PDB entry 1VQK | X-ray diffraction, 2.30 A resolution | chains 0 and M of the 32 polymer chains in the assembly

[Chain 0]
Molecule: 23S ribosomal RNA
From: Haloarcula marismortui
Sequence (2922 nucleotides; numbered 2 to 2923; the number before each row is that of its first residue):
     2 UUGGCUACUAUGCCAGCUGGUGGAUUGCUCGGCUCAGGCGCUGAUGAAGG
    52 ACGUGCCAAGCUGCGAUAAGCCAUGGGGAGCCGCACGGAGGCGAAGAACC
   102 AUGGAUUUCCGAAUGAGAAUCUCUCUAACAAUUGCUUCGCGCAAUGAGGA
   152 ACCCCGAGAACUGAAACAUCUCAGUAUCGGGAGGAACAGAAAACGCAAUG
   202 UGAUGUCGUUAGUAACCGCGAGUGAACGCGAUACAGCCCAAACCGAAGCC
   252 CUCACGGGCAAUGUGGUGUCAGGGCUACCUCUCAUCAGCCGACCGUCUCG
   302 ACGAAGUCUCUUGGAACAGAGCGUGAUACAGGGUGACAACCCCGUACUCG
   352 AGACCAGUACGACGUGCGGUAGUGCCAGAGUAGCGGGGGUUGGAUAUCCC
   402 UCGCGAAUAACGCAGGCAUCGACUGCGAAGGCUAAACACAACCUGAGACC
   452 GAUAGUGAACAAGUAGUGUGAACGAACGCUGCAAAGUACCCUCAGAAGGG
   502 AGGCGAAAUAGAGCAUGAAAUCAGUUGGCGAUCGAGCGACAGGGCAUACA
   552 AGGUCCCUCGACGAAUGACCGACGCGCGAGCGUCCAGUAAGACUCACGGG
   602 AAGCCGAUGUUCUGUCGUACGUUUUGAAAAACGAGCCAGGGAGUGUGUCU
   652 GCAUGGCAAGUCUAACCGGAGUAUCCGGGGAGGCACAGGGAAACCGACAU
   702 GGCCGCAGGGCUUUGCCCGAGGGCCGCCGUCUUCAAGGGCGGGGAGCCAU
   752 GUGGACACGACCCGAAUCCGGACGAUCUACGCAUGGACAAGAUGAAGCGU
   802 GCCGAAAGGCACGUGGAAGUCUGUUAGAGUUGGUGUCCUACAAUACCCUC
   852 UCGUGAUCUAUGUGUAGGGGUGAAAGGCCCAUCGAGUCCGGCAACAGCUG
   902 GUUCCAAUCGAAACAUGUCGAAGCAUGACCUCCGCCGAGGUAGUCUGUGA
   952 GGUAGAGCGACCGAUUGGUGUGUCCGCCUCCGAGAGGAGUCGGCACACCU
  1002 GUCAAACUCCAAACUUACAGACGCCGUUUGACGCGGGGAUUCCGGUGCGC
  1052 GGGGUAAGCCUGUGUACCAGGAGGGGAACAACCCAGAGAUAGGUUAAGGU
  1102 CCCCAAGUGUGGAUUAAGUGUAAUCCUCUGAAGGUGGUCUCGAGCCCUAG
  1152 ACAGCCGGGAGGUGAGCUUAGAAGCAGCUACCCUCUAAGAAAAGCGUAAC
  1202 AGCUUACCGGCCGAGGUUUGAGGCGCCCAAAAUGAUCGGGACUCAAAUCC
  1252 ACCACCGAGACCUGUCCGUACCACUCAUACUGGUAAUCGAGUAGAUUGGC
  1302 GCUCUAAUUGGAUGGAAGUAGGGGUGAAAACUCCUAUGGACCGAUUAGUG
  1352 ACGAAAAUCCUGGCCAUAGUAGCAGCGAUAGUCGGGUGAGAACCCCGACG
  1402 GCCUAAUGGAUAAGGGUUCCUCAGCACUGCUGAUCAGCUGAGGGUUAGCC
  1452 GGUCCUAAGUCAUACCGCAACUCGACUAUGACGAAAUGGGAAACGGGUUA
  1502 AUAUUCCCGUGCCACUAUGCAGUGAAAGUUGACGCCCUGGGGUCGAUCAC
  1552 GCUGGGCAUUCGCCCAGUCGAACCGUCCAACUCCGUGGAAGCCGUAAUGG
  1602 CAGGAAGCGGACGAACGGCGGCAUAGGGAAACGUGAUUCAACCUGGGGCC
  1652 CAUGAAAAGACGAGCAUAGUGUCCGUACCGAGAACCGACACAGGUGUCCA
  1702 UGGCGGCGAAAGCCAAGGCCUGUCGGGAGCAACCAACGUUAGGGAAUUCG
  1752 GCAAGUUAGUCCCGUACCUUCGGAAGAAGGGAUGCCUGCUCCGGAACGGA
  1802 GCAGGUCGCAGUGACUCGGAAGCUCGGACUGUCUAGUAACAACAUAGGUG
  1852 ACCGCAAAUCCGCAAGGACUCGUACGGUCACUGAAUCCUGCCCAGUGCAG
  1902 GUAUCUGAACACCUCGUACAAGAGGACGAAGGACCUGUCAACGGCGGGGG
  1952 UAACUAUGACCCUCUUAAGGUAGCGUAGUACCUUGCCGCAUCAGUAGCGG
  2002 CUUGCAUGAAUGGAUUAACCAGAGCUUCACUGUCCCAACGUUGGGCCCGG
  2052 UGAACUGUACAUUCCAGUGCGGAGUCUGGAGACACCCAGGGGGAAGCGAA
  2102 GACCCUAUGGAGCUUUACUGCAGGCUGUCGCUGAGACGUGGUCGCCGAUG
  2152 UGCAGCAUAGGUAGGAGACACUACACAGGUACCCGCGCUAGCGGGCCACC
  2202 GAGUCAACAGUGAAAUACUACCCGUCGGUGACUGCGACUCUCACUCCGGG
  2252 AGGAGGACACCGAUAGCCGGGCAGUUUGACUGGGGCGGUACGCGCUCGAA
  2302 AAGAUAUCGAGCGCGCCCUAUGGCUAUCUCAGCCGGGACAGAGACCCGGC
  2352 GAAGAGUGCAAGAGCAAAAGAUAGCUUGACAGUGUUCUUCCCAACGAGGA
  2402 ACGCUGACGCGAAAGCGUGGUCUAGCGAACCAAUUAGCCUGCUUGAUGCG
  2452 GGCAAUUGAUGACAGAAAAGCUACCCUAGGGAUAACAGAGUCGUCACUCG
  2502 CAAGAGCACAUAUCGACCGAGUGGCUUGCUACCUCGAUGUCGGUUCCCUC
  2552 CAUCCUGCCCGUGCAGAAGCGGGCAAGGGUGAGGUUGUUCGCCUAUUAAA
  2602 GGAGGUCGUGAGCUGGGUUUAGACCGUCGUGAGACAGGUCGGCUGCUAUC
  2652 UACUGGGUGUGUAAUGGUGUCUGACAAGAACGACCGUAUAGUACGAGAGG
  2702 AACUACGGUUGGUGGCCACUGGUGUACCGGUUGUUCGAGAGAGCACGUGC
  2752 CGGGUAGCCACGCCACACGGGGUAAGAGCUGAACGCAUCUAAGCUCGAAA
  2802 CCCACUUGGAAAAGAGACACCGCCGAGGUCCCGCGUACAAGACGCGGUCG
  2852 AUAGACUCGGGGUGUGCGCGUCGAGGUAACGAGACGUUAAGCCCACGAGC
  2902 ACUAACAGACCAAAGCCAUCAU
Not modelled in the structure: 2-9, 126-127, 715, 971-998, 1560, 1952-1963, 2137-2236, 2339-2343, 2665-2666, 2915-2923
Modified positions: 1MA (6-hydro-1-methyladenosine-5'-monophosphate) at position 628, OMU (o2'-methyluridine 5'-monophosphate) at position 2587, OMG (o2'-methylguanosine-5'-monophosphate) at position 2588, UR3 (3-methyluridine-5'-monophoshate) at position 2619, PSU (pseudouridine-5'-monophosphate) at position 2621
Ion coordination: Na+ site 1: U12 (together with Sr2+) (shared with 2 residues of chain R); Mg2+ site 1 near G28 (its only coordinating residue here); Sr2+ site 1: C34, U457; Na+ site 2: C40, A442, C443; Na+ site 3: G56, A59, G61; Na+ site 4: G66, U108; Sr2+ site 2: G84, C85 (shared with 1 residue of chain T); Sr2+ site 3: C85, A86, C87 (shared with 1 residue of chain T); Mg2+ site 2 near U115 (its only coordinating residue here); Na+ site 5: C130, U146; Na+ site 6: C141, G142; Sr2+ site 4: G147, A183 (shared with Asp-157(M) of chain M); 76 more Mg2+ sites not listed; 2 more K+ sites not listed; 58 more Na+ sites not listed; 87 more Sr2+ sites not listed

[Chain M]
Protein: 50S Ribosomal Protein L15E
From: Haloarcula marismortui
Amino-acid sequence (195 residues; each row starts with the number of its first residue; numbering starts at 0):
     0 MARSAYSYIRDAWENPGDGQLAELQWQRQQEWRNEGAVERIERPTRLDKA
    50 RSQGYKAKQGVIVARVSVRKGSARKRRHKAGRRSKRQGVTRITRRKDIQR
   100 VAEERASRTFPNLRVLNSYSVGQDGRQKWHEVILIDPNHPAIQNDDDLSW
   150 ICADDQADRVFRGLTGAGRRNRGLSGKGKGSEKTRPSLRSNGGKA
Not modelled in the structure: 0
Sequence notes: conflict Glu-13 (Lys14 in 55231501), Ala-194 (Gly195 in 55231501)
Ion coordination: K+: Arg-82 (shared with C162(0), U163(0), U172(0) of chain 0); Na+: Ser-106, Phe-109, Leu-112; Sr2+: Asp-157 (shared with G147(0), A183(0) of chain 0)

[Chain 0 / chain M interface]
Residue-residue contacts (267; chain 0 residue first):
  U133(0) / Thr-108(M)  hydrogen bond to the sugar
  U133(0) / Pro-110(M)  base contact
  U134(0) / Thr-108(M)  phosphate contact
  U134(0) / Phe-109(M)  phosphate contact
  U134(0) / Asn-111(M)  hydrogen bond to the sugar
  G135(0) / Arg-39(M)  salt bridge to the phosphate
  G135(0) / Ile-61(M)  phosphate contact
  G135(0) / Phe-109(M)  phosphate contact
  G135(0) / Asn-111(M)  hydrogen bond to the sugar
  G135(0) / Leu-112(M)  sugar contact
  G135(0) / Asp-135(M)  hydrogen bond to the sugar
  C136(0) / Arg-39(M)  salt bridge to the phosphate
  C136(0) / Gln-58(M)  phosphate contact
  C136(0) / His-138(M)  hydrogen bond to the sugar
  U137(0) / Gln-58(M)  phosphate contact
  A144(0) / Asn-137(M)  sugar contact
  A145(0) / Asn-111(M)  sugar contact
  A145(0) / Asn-137(M)  hydrogen bond to the sugar
  U146(0) / Pro-110(M)  sugar contact
  C154(0) / Arg-188(M)  salt bridge to the phosphate
  C155(0) / Arg-161(M)  hydrogen bond to the sugar
  C155(0) / Arg-171(M)  hydrogen bond to the phosphate
  C155(0) / Ser-186(M)  hydrogen bond to the phosphate
  C155(0) / Arg-188(M)  salt bridge to the phosphate
  C155(0) / Ser-189(M)  phosphate contact
  C156(0) / Arg-99(M)  hydrogen bond to the phosphate
  C156(0) / Phe-160(M)  sugar contact
  C156(0) / Arg-161(M)  sugar contact
  C156(0) / Gly-162(M)  sugar contact
  C156(0) / Arg-171(M)  salt bridge to the phosphate
  C156(0) / Ser-186(M)  phosphate contact
  C156(0) / Leu-187(M)  hydrogen bond to the phosphate
  C156(0) / Arg-188(M)  hydrogen bond to the phosphate
  G157(0) / Lys-95(M)  hydrogen bond to the sugar
  G157(0) / Arg-99(M)  salt bridge to the phosphate
  G157(0) / Asn-170(M)  phosphate contact
  G157(0) / Arg-171(M)  phosphate contact
  G157(0) / Leu-187(M)  phosphate contact
  A158(0) / Arg-93(M)  hydrogen bond to the phosphate
  A158(0) / Arg-94(M)  salt bridge to the phosphate
  G159(0) / Lys-74(M)  salt bridge to the phosphate
  G159(0) / Arg-93(M)  salt bridge to the phosphate
  A160(0) / Arg-81(M)  hydrogen bond to the sugar
  A160(0) / Arg-85(M)  phosphate contact
  A161(0) / Gly-80(M)  sugar contact
  A161(0) / Arg-81(M)  phosphate contact
  A161(0) / Arg-82(M)  hydrogen bond to the phosphate
  A161(0) / Arg-85(M)  phosphate contact
  A169(0) / Ser-83(M)  phosphate contact
  U170(0) / Arg-82(M)  salt bridge to the phosphate
  U170(0) / Ser-83(M)  hydrogen bond to the phosphate
  U170(0) / Lys-84(M)  hydrogen bond to the phosphate
  C171(0) / Arg-82(M)  salt bridge to the phosphate
  C171(0) / Lys-84(M)  phosphate contact
  U172(0) / Arg-82(M)  hydrogen bond to the base
  C173(0) / Arg-82(M)  base contact
  G175(0) / Arg-94(M)  hydrogen bond to the base
  G175(0) / Gly-191(M)  sugar contact
  G175(0) / Gly-192(M)  base contact
  G175(0) / Lys-193(M)  phosphate contact
  G181(0) / Phe-160(M)  hydrogen bond to the base
  G182(0) / Asp-157(M)  phosphate contact
  G182(0) / Phe-160(M)  sugar contact
  G182(0) / Arg-161(M)  sugar contact
  A183(0) / Asp-153(M)  phosphate contact
  A183(0) / Asp-154(M)  sugar contact
  A183(0) / Ala-156(M)  sugar contact
  A183(0) / Asp-157(M)  phosphate contact
  A183(0) / Arg-161(M)  hydrogen bond to the sugar
  A187(0) / Arg-161(M)  phosphate contact
  C188(0) / Asp-154(M)  phosphate contact
  C188(0) / Arg-161(M)  salt bridge to the phosphate
  C188(0) / Leu-163(M)  phosphate contact
  C188(0) / Arg-171(M)  hydrogen bond to the phosphate
  C188(0) / Pro-185(M)  hydrogen bond to the sugar
  C188(0) / Ser-186(M)  sugar contact
  A189(0) / Leu-163(M)  phosphate contact
  A189(0) / Arg-168(M)  salt bridge to the phosphate
  A189(0) / Arg-171(M)  salt bridge to the phosphate
  A189(0) / Arg-184(M)  hydrogen bond to the phosphate
  A189(0) / Pro-185(M)  sugar contact
  G190(0) / Leu-173(M)  phosphate contact
  G190(0) / Lys-176(M)  phosphate contact
  G190(0) / Arg-184(M)  salt bridge to the phosphate
  A191(0) / Lys-176(M)  salt bridge to the phosphate
  A192(0) / Lys-176(M)  hydrogen bond to the base
  A193(0) / Ser-174(M)  phosphate contact
  A193(0) / Lys-176(M)  phosphate contact
  A194(0) / Lys-176(M)  sugar contact
  A194(0) / Gly-177(M)  phosphate contact
  C195(0) / Gly-177(M)  phosphate contact
  C195(0) / Lys-178(M)  hydrogen bond to the phosphate
  A204(0) / Lys-176(M)  hydrogen bond to the sugar
  U205(0) / Arg-184(M)  phosphate contact
  G206(0) / Arg-184(M)  phosphate contact
  G206(0) / Pro-185(M)  phosphate contact
  U207(0) / Pro-185(M)  phosphate contact
  A226(0) / Lys-182(M)  sugar contact
  A227(0) / Glu-181(M)  sugar contact
  C239(0) / Asp-146(M)  sugar contact
  C240(0) / Asp-146(M)  phosphate contact
  A241(0) / Arg-50(M)  sugar contact
  A241(0) / Ser-51(M)  sugar contact
  A242(0) / Ser-3(M)  phosphate contact
  A242(0) / Tyr-5(M)  phosphate contact
  A242(0) / Arg-50(M)  salt bridge to the phosphate
  A243(0) / Ala-1(M)  hydrogen bond to the phosphate
  A243(0) / Ser-3(M)  phosphate contact
  C244(0) / Ala-1(M)  hydrogen bond to the phosphate
  C250(0) / Lys-57(M)  sugar contact
  C250(0) / Gln-58(M)  base contact
  C251(0) / Gln-58(M)  sugar contact
  C251(0) / His-138(M)  sugar contact
  C251(0) / Pro-139(M)  phosphate contact
  C251(0) / Ala-140(M)  sugar contact
  C251(0) / Asn-143(M)  hydrogen bond to the phosphate
  C252(0) / Pro-139(M)  phosphate contact
  G259(0) / Gln-58(M)  base contact
  C260(0) / Gln-58(M)  sugar contact
  A261(0) / Arg-42(M)  salt bridge to the phosphate
  A261(0) / Ala-56(M)  sugar contact
  A262(0) / Arg-42(M)  salt bridge to the phosphate
  U263(0) / Arg-42(M)  hydrogen bond to the sugar
  U263(0) / Leu-46(M)  phosphate contact
  G264(0) / Tyr-5(M)  hydrogen bond to the phosphate
  G264(0) / Leu-46(M)  phosphate contact
  G264(0) / Arg-50(M)  salt bridge to the phosphate
  G264(0) / Ala-56(M)  sugar contact
  U265(0) / Arg-50(M)  salt bridge to the phosphate
  U265(0) / Lys-55(M)  phosphate contact
  U265(0) / Ala-56(M)  hydrogen bond to the phosphate
  G266(0) / Lys-55(M)  salt bridge to the phosphate
  G266(0) / Lys-57(M)  salt bridge to the phosphate
  G266(0) / Asp-144(M)  phosphate contact
  C376(0) / Ala-1(M)  hydrogen bond to the sugar
  C377(0) / Ala-1(M)  sugar contact
  C377(0) / Arg-2(M)  phosphate contact
  A378(0) / Arg-9(M)  salt bridge to the phosphate
  G379(0) / Arg-9(M)  sugar contact
  G379(0) / Lys-48(M)  phosphate contact
  G379(0) / Ser-51(M)  hydrogen bond to the base
  A380(0) / Arg-9(M)  salt bridge to the phosphate
  A380(0) / Trp-12(M)  sugar contact
  A380(0) / Glu-13(M)  base contact
  A380(0) / Arg-45(M)  salt bridge to the phosphate
  A380(0) / Lys-48(M)  salt bridge to the phosphate
  G381(0) / Glu-13(M)  base contact
  G381(0) / Asn-14(M)  base contact
  G381(0) / Pro-15(M)  base contact
  G381(0) / Arg-45(M)  salt bridge to the phosphate
  G381(0) / Lys-48(M)  salt bridge to the phosphate
  G388(0) / Arg-90(M)  sugar contact
  G388(0) / Thr-92(M)  base contact
  G389(0) / Arg-90(M)  salt bridge to the phosphate
  G389(0) / Ile-91(M)  sugar contact
  G390(0) / Lys-84(M)  salt bridge to the phosphate
  U391(0) / Lys-84(M)  salt bridge to the phosphate
  U391(0) / Arg-85(M)  salt bridge to the phosphate
  U391(0) / Lys-193(M)  hydrogen bond to the sugar
  U392(0) / Lys-182(M)  sugar contact
  U392(0) / Lys-193(M)  sugar contact
  G393(0) / Glu-181(M)  base contact
  G393(0) / Lys-182(M)  hydrogen bond to the base
  G393(0) / Lys-193(M)  salt bridge to the phosphate
  G394(0) / Lys-178(M)  base contact
  G394(0) / Gly-179(M)  base contact
  G394(0) / Glu-181(M)  hydrogen bond to the base
  G394(0) / Lys-182(M)  base contact
  U398(0) / Gly-179(M)  hydrogen bond to the sugar
  C399(0) / Gly-172(M)  phosphate contact
  C399(0) / Lys-178(M)  phosphate contact
  C399(0) / Gly-179(M)  sugar contact
  C399(0) / Thr-183(M)  sugar contact
  C399(0) / Ala-194(M)  hydrogen bond to the sugar
  C400(0) / Arg-94(M)  hydrogen bond to the sugar
  C400(0) / Arg-169(M)  phosphate contact
  C400(0) / Asn-170(M)  phosphate contact
  C400(0) / Gly-172(M)  phosphate contact
  C401(0) / Thr-92(M)  hydrogen bond to the base
  C401(0) / Arg-93(M)  hydrogen bond to the sugar
  C401(0) / Arg-94(M)  sugar contact
  C401(0) / Lys-95(M)  phosphate contact
  C401(0) / Asp-96(M)  phosphate contact
  C401(0) / Asn-170(M)  phosphate contact
  U402(0) / Gly-70(M)  phosphate contact
  U402(0) / Thr-92(M)  sugar contact
  U402(0) / Asp-96(M)  phosphate contact
  U402(0) / Ile-97(M)  hydrogen bond to the phosphate
  C403(0) / Lys-69(M)  phosphate contact
  C403(0) / Gly-70(M)  hydrogen bond to the phosphate
  C403(0) / Lys-127(M)  salt bridge to the phosphate
  G404(0) / Lys-69(M)  salt bridge to the phosphate
  G404(0) / Gln-122(M)  phosphate contact
  A407(0) / Asn-14(M)  phosphate contact
  U409(0) / Glu-13(M)  base contact
  G416(0) / Lys-178(M)  salt bridge to the phosphate
  G417(0) / Lys-178(M)  hydrogen bond to the sugar
  G431(0) / Lys-48(M)  salt bridge to the phosphate
  G431(0) / Ser-51(M)  sugar contact
  G431(0) / Gln-52(M)  hydrogen bond to the sugar
  G431(0) / Asn-116(M)  hydrogen bond to the phosphate
  G432(0) / Asn-116(M)  phosphate contact
  G432(0) / Trp-149(M)  sugar contact
  G432(0) / Gly-165(M)  hydrogen bond to the phosphate
  C433(0) / Trp-149(M)  sugar contact
  C433(0) / Arg-158(M)  salt bridge to the phosphate
  C433(0) / Arg-168(M)  salt bridge to the phosphate
  U434(0) / Gln-155(M)  hydrogen bond to the phosphate
  C770(0) / Ala-79(M)  phosphate contact
  C770(0) / Gly-80(M)  hydrogen bond to the phosphate
  C770(0) / Arg-81(M)  hydrogen bond to the phosphate
  G771(0) / Ala-79(M)  phosphate contact
  G771(0) / Arg-81(M)  salt bridge to the phosphate
  G869(0) / Lys-78(M)  sugar contact
  G870(0) / Lys-78(M)  salt bridge to the phosphate
  C1467(0) / Gly-35(M)  phosphate contact
  C1467(0) / Ala-36(M)  hydrogen bond to the phosphate
  G1468(0) / Ala-36(M)  phosphate contact
  C1469(0) / Arg-68(M)  salt bridge to the phosphate
  C1469(0) / Arg-73(M)  salt bridge to the phosphate
  C1469(0) / Arg-104(M)  salt bridge to the phosphate
  A1470(0) / Arg-68(M)  salt bridge to the phosphate
  A1470(0) / Arg-73(M)  hydrogen bond to the phosphate
  A1470(0) / Arg-93(M)  salt bridge to the phosphate
  A1470(0) / Lys-95(M)  hydrogen bond to the sugar
  A1470(0) / Val-100(M)  phosphate contact
  A1471(0) / Val-100(M)  phosphate contact
  A1471(0) / Arg-104(M)  salt bridge to the phosphate
  A1471(0) / Arg-107(M)  hydrogen bond to the phosphate
  C1472(0) / Arg-107(M)  salt bridge to the phosphate
  G1863(0) / Arg-75(M)  phosphate contact
  C1864(0) / Arg-73(M)  base contact
  C1864(0) / Lys-74(M)  sugar contact
  C1864(0) / Arg-75(M)  salt bridge to the phosphate
  G2121(0) / Arg-76(M)  base contact
  G2121(0) / Ser-83(M)  sugar contact
  G2121(0) / Gln-86(M)  hydrogen bond to the base
  C2122(0) / Arg-76(M)  hydrogen bond to the base
  C2122(0) / Gln-86(M)  hydrogen bond to the sugar
  A2123(0) / Arg-76(M)  hydrogen bond to the sugar
  A2123(0) / Val-88(M)  hydrogen bond to the phosphate
  A2123(0) / Thr-89(M)  hydrogen bond to the phosphate
  G2124(0) / Thr-89(M)  phosphate contact
  G2131(0) / Gly-124(M)  hydrogen bond to the base
  C2132(0) / Gly-124(M)  hydrogen bond to the sugar
  C2243(0) / Trp-25(M)  base contact
  A2244(0) / Trp-25(M)  hydrogen bond to the sugar
  A2244(0) / Gln-29(M)  sugar contact
  A2244(0) / Arg-32(M)  hydrogen bond to the phosphate
  C2245(0) / Gln-29(M)  phosphate contact
  C2245(0) / Arg-32(M)  salt bridge to the phosphate
  C2262(0) / Gly-124(M)  base contact
  C2262(0) / Arg-125(M)  sugar contact
  G2263(0) / Lys-69(M)  sugar contact
  G2263(0) / Gly-70(M)  sugar contact
  G2263(0) / Ser-71(M)  phosphate contact
  G2263(0) / Arg-73(M)  sugar contact
  A2264(0) / Ser-71(M)  hydrogen bond to the phosphate
  A2266(0) / Arg-90(M)  salt bridge to the phosphate
  G2272(0) / Arg-76(M)  base contact
  C2273(0) / Arg-76(M)  hydrogen bond to the base
  A2274(0) / His-77(M)  hydrogen bond to the sugar
  A2274(0) / Gly-80(M)  phosphate contact
  A2274(0) / Arg-81(M)  hydrogen bond to the sugar
  A2274(0) / Gln-86(M)  hydrogen bond to the base
  G2275(0) / Gly-80(M)  phosphate contact
  G2275(0) / Arg-81(M)  sugar contact
Interface residues without a listed pair, chain 0 (122 interface residues in all): A174, U176, G184, G225, A430, A1865, U2246, U2265
Interface residues without a listed pair, chain M (121 interface residues in all): Tyr-54, Gly-59, Ala-72, Gly-87, Ser-119, Asp-123, Asp-145, Thr-164

[Summary]
122 residues of chain 0 face 121 of chain M across their interface; the contacts include 72 hydrogen bonds and
52 salt bridges. Polar contacts include U172(0)/Arg-82(M), G175(0)/Arg-94(M) and G181(0)/Phe-160(M). C34(0)
and U457(0) coordinate Sr2+ site 1.
Chain 0 is 23S ribosomal RNA and chain M is 50S Ribosomal Protein L15E, both from Haloarcula marismortui; the
structure, The structure of CCDA-PHE-CAP-BIO bound to the a site of the ribosomal subunit of haloarcula
marismortui, was determined by X-ray diffraction together with 1VQ4, 1VQ5, 1VQ8, 1VQ9, 1VQL, 1VQM, 1VQO and
1VQP from the same study.
